6PFT - chain A; structure by X-ray diffraction, 1.45 A resolution.

# Chain A
Name: Green fluorescent protein
Organism: Aequorea victoria
Amino-acid sequence (250 residues; numbered -12 to 239; 2 numbers in that range are skipped by the numbering (no residue carries them; nothing is unmodelled there); the number before each row is that of its first residue; numbers below 1 keep their minus sign (Met-12 is residue -12)):
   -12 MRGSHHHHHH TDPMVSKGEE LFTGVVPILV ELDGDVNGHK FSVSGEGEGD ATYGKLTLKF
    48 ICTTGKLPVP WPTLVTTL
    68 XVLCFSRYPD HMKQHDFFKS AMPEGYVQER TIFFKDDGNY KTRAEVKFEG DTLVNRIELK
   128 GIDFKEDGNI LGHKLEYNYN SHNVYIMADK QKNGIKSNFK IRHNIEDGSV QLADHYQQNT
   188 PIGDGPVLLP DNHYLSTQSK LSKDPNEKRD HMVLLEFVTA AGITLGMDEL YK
Disordered / not traced: -12 to -4
Modified / non-standard residues: OHD ({(4Z)-2-[(1S)-1-aminoethyl]-4-[(3-chloro-4-hydroxyphenyl)methylidene]-5-oxo-4,5-dihydro-1H-imidazol-1-yl}acetic acid) at position 68
Covalent attachments: covalent link Leu65-OHD_68
Reported in the primary citation:
  - conformationally variable residues (side-chain flip): Tyr146
  - contacts within the chain: Tyr146-His149 (hydrogen bond)

# Overview
The paper reports conformational variability at Tyr146; contacts within the chain involving Tyr146 and His149.
Chain A is Green fluorescent protein (Aequorea victoria); the structure, rsEGFP2 with a chlorinated
chromophore in the non-fluorescent off-state, was determined by X-ray diffraction, deposited together with
6PFR, 6PFS and 6PFU.
